Entry 8EW3 (electron microscopy, 2.65 A resolution); this record covers chains C and E of the 6 polymer chains in the assembly.

# Chain C
Name: Na(+)-translocating NADH-quinone reductase subunit C
Organism: Vibrio cholerae O395
Notes: EC 7.2.1.1
Reference sequence: A0A085R7S2 (A0A085R7S2_VIBCL); residue numbers follow UniProt; this construct covers 1-257
Chain sequence (257 residues; row label = number of the first residue in the row):
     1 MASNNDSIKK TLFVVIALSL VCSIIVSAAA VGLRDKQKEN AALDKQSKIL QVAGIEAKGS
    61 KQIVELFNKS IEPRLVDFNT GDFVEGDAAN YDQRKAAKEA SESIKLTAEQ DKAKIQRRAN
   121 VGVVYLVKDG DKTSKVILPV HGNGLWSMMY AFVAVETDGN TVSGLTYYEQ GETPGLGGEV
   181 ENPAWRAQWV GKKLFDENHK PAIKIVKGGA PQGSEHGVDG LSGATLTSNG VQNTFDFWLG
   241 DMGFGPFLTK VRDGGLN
Unresolved in the structure: 1-6, 257
Covalent attachments: flavin mononucleotide (FMN) linked to T225
Residues lining bound ligands: FMN (flavin mononucleotide): L145, W146, E172, T173, L176, G177, K207, G223, A224, L226, T227

# Chain E
Name: Na(+)-translocating NADH-quinone reductase subunit E
Organism: Vibrio cholerae O395
Notes: EC 7.2.1.1
Reference sequence: A0A085QWM0 (A0A085QWM0_VIBCL); numbering as in UniProt (aligned over 1-198)
Chain sequence (198 residues; row label = number of the first residue in the row):
     1 MEHYISLLVK SIFIENMALS FFLGMCTFLA VSKKVKTSFG LGIAVIVVLT ISVPVNNLVY
    61 NLVLKPDALV EGVDLSFLNF ITFIGVIAAL VQILEMILDR FFPPLYNALG IFLPLITVNC
   121 AIFGGVSFMV QRDYSFAESV VYGFGSGVGW MLAIVALAGI REKMKYSDVP PGLRGLGITF
   181 ITAGLMALGF MSFSGVQL
Ion coordination: 2Fe-2S cluster Fe: C26, C120 (shared with 2 residues of chain D)
Residues lining bound ligands: 2Fe-2S cluster (FES): G24, M25, C26, N119, C120

# How chain C and chain E interact
Residue-residue contacts (9; chain C residue first):
  V26(C) - F77(E)  hydrophobic
  S27(C) - F77(E)
  A30(C) - F77(E)  hydrophobic
  R34(C) - D74(E)  hydrogen bond (side chain-backbone)
  R34(C) - F77(E)
  K98(C) - R132(E)
  K98(C) - D133(E)  salt bridge
  Q116(C) - H3(E)
  W146(C) - S194(E)
Interface residues without a listed pair, chain E (8 interface residues in all): K10, L78

# Summary
7 residues of chain C face 8 of chain E across their interface, with 1 hydrogen bond and 1 salt bridge. Polar
contacts include K98(C)-D133(E) and R34(C)-D74(E). Bound to chain E: 2Fe-2S cluster. Covalently linked flavin
mononucleotide: at T225(C).
Here chain C is Na(+)-translocating NADH-quinone reductase subunit C and chain E is Na(+)-translocating
NADH-quinone reductase subunit E, both from Vibrio cholerae O395. Entry 8EW3 (Cryo EM structure of Vibrio
cholerae NQR) was determined by electron microscopy.
